4C3H - chains M and N of the 14 polymer chains in the assembly; structure by X-ray diffraction, 3.27 A resolution.

[Chain M]
Name: DNA-directed RNA polymerase I subunit RPA49
Source organism: Saccharomyces cerevisiae
UniProt: Q01080 (RPA49_YEAST); residues 1-415 here = UniProt positions 1-415
Sequence (415 residues; each row starts with the number of its first residue):
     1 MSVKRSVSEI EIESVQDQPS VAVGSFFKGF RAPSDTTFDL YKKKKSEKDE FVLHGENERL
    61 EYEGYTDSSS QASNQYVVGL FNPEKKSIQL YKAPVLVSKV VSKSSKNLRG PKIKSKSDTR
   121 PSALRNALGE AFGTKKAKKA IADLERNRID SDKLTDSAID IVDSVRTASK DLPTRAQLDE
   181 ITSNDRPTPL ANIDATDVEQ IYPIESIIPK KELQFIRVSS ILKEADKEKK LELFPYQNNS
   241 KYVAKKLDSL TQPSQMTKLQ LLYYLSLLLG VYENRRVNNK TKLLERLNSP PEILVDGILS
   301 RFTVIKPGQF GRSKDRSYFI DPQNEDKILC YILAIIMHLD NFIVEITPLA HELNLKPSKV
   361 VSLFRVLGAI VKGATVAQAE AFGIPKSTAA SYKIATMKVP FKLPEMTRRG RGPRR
Unresolved in the structure: 1-7, 45-46, 115-415
Curated features (UniProtKB/Swiss-Prot):
  - modified residue (Phosphoserine): Ser34, Ser151

[Chain N]
Name: DNA-directed RNA polymerase I subunit RPA34
Source organism: Saccharomyces cerevisiae
UniProt: P47006 (RPA34_YEAST); numbering as in UniProt (aligned over 1-233)
Sequence (233 residues; each row starts with the number of its first residue):
     1 MSKLSKDYVS DSDSDDEVIS NEFSIPDGFK KCKHLKNFPL NGDNKKKAKQ QQVWLIKFPS
    61 NVDISKLKSL PVDFESSTTM TIDKHDYKIM DDTDIESSLT QDNLSNMTLL VPSESKESLK
   121 IASTAKDNAP LQFDKVFSVS ETAKIPAIDY SKVRVPRKDV PKVEGLKLEH FATGYDAEDF
   181 HVAEEVKENK KEPKKRSHHD DEEESSEKKK KKKEKREKRE KKDKKDKKKK HRD
Unresolved in the structure: 1-22, 45-48, 95-105, 126-129, 181-233
Curated features (UniProtKB/Swiss-Prot):
  - modified residue (Phosphoserine): Ser10, Ser12, Ser14, Ser60

[Chain M / chain N interface]
Residue-residue contacts (85; chain M residue first):
  Ser8(M) with Pro71(N); Val72(N), hydrogen bond (backbone-backbone); Asp73(N)
  Glu9(M) with Pro71(N)
  Ile10(M) with Ser69(N); Leu70(N), hydrogen bond (backbone-backbone); Val72(N), hydrophobic
  Glu11(M) with Ser69(N)
  Ile12(M) with Lys68(N), hydrogen bond (backbone-backbone); Ser69(N); Leu70(N), hydrophobic
  Gln16(M) with Lys36(N)
  Gln18(M) with Lys36(N)
  Pro19(M) with His34(N); Leu35(N); Lys36(N)
  Ser20(M) with Leu35(N); Lys36(N); Pro112(N); Leu119(N)
  Val21(M) with Phe38(N), hydrophobic; Leu110(N)
  Ala22(M) with Leu110(N), hydrogen bond (backbone-backbone)
  Val23(M) with Met107(N), hydrophobic; Thr108(N)
  Gly24(M) with Thr108(N), hydrogen bond (backbone-backbone); Leu110(N)
  Phe26(M) with Asn106(N); Thr108(N)
  Phe27(M) with Asn106(N)
  Lys28(M) with Asn106(N)
  Ala32(M) with Ile121(N), hydrophobic
  Ser34(M) with Ser123(N)
  Thr36(M) with Lys120(N)
  Thr37(M) with Glu117(N); Leu119(N); Lys120(N)
  Phe38(M) with Leu110(N), hydrophobic; Ser118(N); Leu119(N), hydrogen bond (backbone-backbone); Ile121(N), hydrophobic
  Asp39(M) with Ser118(N)
  Leu40(M) with Lys31(N); Cys32(N), hydrogen bond (backbone-backbone); Leu119(N), hydrophobic
  Tyr41(M) with Lys30(N); Lys31(N); Cys32(N)
  Lys42(M) with Gly28(N); Phe29(N); Lys30(N), hydrogen bond (backbone-backbone)
  Lys43(M) with Asp27(N), hydrogen bond (side chain-backbone); Gly28(N); Phe29(N)
  Lys48(M) with Ser60(N)
  Glu50(M) with Phe29(N)
  Val52(M) with Phe29(N), hydrophobic
  His54(M) with Phe23(N)
  Ala72(M) with Ser60(N)
  Ser73(M) with Pro59(N); Ser60(N), hydrogen bond (backbone-backbone)
  Asn74(M) with Phe58(N)
  Gln75(M) with Phe58(N), hydrogen bond (backbone-backbone); Ile64(N)
  Tyr76(M) with Ile56(N); Lys57(N)
  Val77(M) with Leu55(N); Ile56(N), hydrogen bond (backbone-backbone)
  Val78(M) with Trp54(N); Phe133(N), hydrophobic
  Gly79(M) with Val53(N); Trp54(N), hydrogen bond (backbone-backbone)
  Leu80(M) with Pro39(N); Gln51(N); Gln52(N)
  Phe81(M) with Gln52(N), hydrogen bond (backbone-backbone); Trp54(N), hydrophobic
  Pro83(M) with Lys49(N); Gln50(N)
  Ile88(M) with Trp54(N), hydrophobic
  Gln89(M) with Pro39(N)
  Leu90(M) with Ile56(N), hydrophobic
  Tyr91(M) with Phe38(N), hydrophobic; Pro39(N)
  Val95(M) with Met107(N), hydrophobic
Other interface residues (no listed pair), chain M (51 interface residues in all): Val15, Ser25, Phe30, Arg31, Leu53
Other interface residues (no listed pair), chain N (47 interface residues in all): Ser65, Leu109, Val111, Pro130

[Overview]
Chain M and chain N form an interface of 51 and 47 residues respectively; the contacts include 14 hydrogen
bonds. Polar contacts include Lys43(M)-Asp27(N), Ser8(M)-Val72(N) and Ile10(M)-Leu70(N).
Here chain M is DNA-directed RNA polymerase I subunit RPA49 and chain N is DNA-directed RNA polymerase I
subunit RPA34, both from Saccharomyces cerevisiae. Entry 4C3H (Structure of 14-subunit RNA polymerase I at
3.27 A resolution, crystal form C2-93) was determined by X-ray diffraction together with 4C3I and 4C3J from
the same study.
